6KHQ - chains A and B; structure by X-ray diffraction, 2.30 A resolution.

== Chain A (and B) ==
Molecule: Cystathionine gamma lyase
Organism: Staphylococcus aureus subsp. aureus Mu50
Notes: EC 4.4.1.1; chain B of this document is another copy of the same molecule, construct and numbering; everything in this record applies to it too
UniProt: A0A0H3JQ19 (A0A0H3JQ19_STAAM); numbering as in UniProt (aligned over 1-380)
Amino-acid sequence (397 residues; row label = number of the first residue in the row; numbers below 1 keep their minus sign (Met-16 is residue -16)):
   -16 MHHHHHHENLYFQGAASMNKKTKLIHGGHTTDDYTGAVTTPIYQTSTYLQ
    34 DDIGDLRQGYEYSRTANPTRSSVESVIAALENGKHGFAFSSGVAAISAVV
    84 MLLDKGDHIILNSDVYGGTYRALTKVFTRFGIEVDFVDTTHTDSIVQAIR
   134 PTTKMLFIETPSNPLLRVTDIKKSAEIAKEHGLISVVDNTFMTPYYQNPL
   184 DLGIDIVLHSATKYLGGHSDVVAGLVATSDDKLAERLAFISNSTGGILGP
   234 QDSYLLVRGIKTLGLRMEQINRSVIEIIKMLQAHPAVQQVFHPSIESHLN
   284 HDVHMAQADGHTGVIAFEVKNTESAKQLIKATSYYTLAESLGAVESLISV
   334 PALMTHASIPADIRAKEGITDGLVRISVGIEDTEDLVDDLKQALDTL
Disordered / not traced: -16 to -1, 338-354 (chain B: -16 to -1, 338-342)
Sequence notes: expression tag (-16 to 0)
Modified / non-standard residues: Lys196 ((2S)-2-amino-6-[[3-hydroxy-2-methyl-5-(phosphonooxymethyl)pyridin-4-yl]methylideneamino]hexanoic acid; LLP)
From the paper describing this entry:
  - contacts within the chain: Ser202-Glu328 (hydrogen bond), Ser202-Ser323 (water-mediated contact)
  - catalytic residues: Tyr45, Ser202, Ser323, Glu328 (proposed by the authors, not directly observed)
  - conformationally variable residues (order/disorder transition, side-chain flip): Ile36 to Thr48, Tyr99, Val333 to Glu350

== Chain A / chain B interface ==
Pairs across the interface (70):
  Met1(A) with Asp368(B)
  Asn2(A) with Asp365(B), hydrogen bond; Asp368(B), hydrogen bond (backbone-side chain)
  Lys4(A) with Gln252(B), hydrogen bond; Ile363(B); Glu364(B); Asp365(B)
  Thr5(A) with Tyr317(B); Glu364(B); Asp365(B), hydrogen bond (side chain-backbone); Asp368(B), hydrogen bond
  Ile8(A) with Val327(B); Glu328(B); Ile363(B), hydrophobic; Glu364(B)
  His9(A) with Tyr317(B); Glu364(B), salt bridge
  Val21(A) with Ser202(B)
  Thr22(A) with His201(B); Ser202(B)
  Gly199(A) with Arg241(B), hydrogen bond (backbone-side chain)
  His201(A) with Thr22(B); Arg241(B); Thr245(B)
  Ser202(A) with Val21(B); Thr22(B)
  Asp203(A) with Tyr237(B), hydrogen bond; Arg241(B), salt bridge
  Tyr237(A) with Asp203(B), hydrogen bond
  Leu238(A) with Leu238(B), hydrophobic; Arg241(B), hydrogen bond (backbone-side chain)
  Arg241(A) with Gly199(B); His201(B); Asp203(B), salt bridge; Leu238(B), hydrogen bond (side chain-backbone); Arg241(B); Gly242(B)
  Gly242(A) with Arg241(B)
  Lys244(A) with Ile363(B)
  Thr245(A) with His201(B); Thr245(B); Arg249(B)
  Leu248(A) with Leu248(B); Arg249(B); Gln252(B); Ile363(B), hydrophobic
  Arg249(A) with Leu248(B)
  Gln252(A) with Lys4(B), hydrogen bond; Leu248(B)
  Tyr317(A) with Met1(B); Thr5(B); His9(B), hydrogen bond (backbone-side chain)
  Val327(A) with Ile8(B)
  Glu328(A) with Ile8(B); Val21(B)
  Ile363(A) with Lys4(B); Ile8(B), hydrophobic; Lys244(B); Leu248(B), hydrophobic
  Glu364(A) with Lys4(B); Thr5(B); Ile8(B); His9(B), salt bridge
  Asp365(A) with Asn2(B), hydrogen bond; Lys4(B); Thr5(B), hydrogen bond (backbone-side chain)
  Glu367(A) with Asn2(B)
  Asp368(A) with Met1(B); Asn2(B), hydrogen bond (side chain-backbone); Thr5(B), hydrogen bond
Also at the interface, not in a pair above, chain A (34 interface residues in all): Ser0, Val204, Gln234, Arg255, Thr319
Also at the interface, not in a pair above, chain B (32 interface residues in all): Val204, Gln234, Arg255, Thr319

== Overview ==
The interface between chain A and chain B involves 34 residues on one side and 32 on the other, with 16
hydrogen bonds and 4 salt bridges. Polar contacts include His9(A)-Glu364(B), Asp203(A)-Arg241(B) and
Asn2(A)-Asp365(B). From the paper: catalytic residues Tyr45(A), Ser202(A) and Ser323(A) among others;
conformational variability at Ile36(A), Tyr99(A) and Val333(A).
Both chains are Cystathionine gamma lyase (Staphylococcus aureus subsp. aureus Mu50). Entry 6KHQ (bacterial
cystathionine gamma-lyase MccB of Staphylococcus aureus with cofactor PLP) was determined by X-ray diffraction
together with 6KGZ from the same study.
